Entry 6GMR (X-ray diffraction, 1.75 A resolution); this record covers chains H and V of the 4 polymer chains in the assembly.

# Chain H
Name: Hypoxia inducible factor 1alpha, residues 559-577
Chain sequence (19 residues; numbered 559 to 577; the number before each row is that of its first residue):
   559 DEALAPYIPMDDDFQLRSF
Not modelled in the structure: 559, 576-577
Modified positions: P564 (4-hydroxyproline; HYP)

# Chain V
Name: von Hippel-Lindau disease tumor suppressor
From: Homo sapiens
UniProtKB: P40337 (VHL_HUMAN), isoform P40337-3; residues 54-213 here correspond to UniProt positions 1-160 (UniProt number = residue number - 53)
Chain sequence (163 residues; numbered 51 to 213; the number before each row is that of its first residue):
    51 GSHMEAGRPRPVLRSVNSREPSQVIFCNRSPRVVLPVWLNFDGEPQPYPT
   101 LPPGTGRRIHSYRGHLWLFRDAGTHDGLLVNQTELFVPSLNVDGQPIFAN
   151 ITLPVYTLKERCLQVVRSLVKPENYRRLDIVRSLYEDLEDHPNVQKDLER
   201 LTQERIAHQRMGD
Not modelled in the structure: 51-59, 209-213
Sequence notes: expression tag (51-53)
Ligand contacts: (4-pyrrol-1-ylphenyl)methanol (F4K): L118, F119, R120, G127, L128, L129, E134, P154, Y156, E160, D197, L201
Reported in the primary citation:
  - binding site for (4-pyrrol-1-ylphenyl)methanol: L118, F119, R120, G127, L128, L129, E134, P154, E160, D197, L201
  - conformationally variable residues (side-chain flip): R120

# Chain H / chain V interface
Contacting residue pairs (42):
  E560(H) - N67(V)  hydrogen bond (backbone-side chain)
  E560(H) - R69(V)  salt bridge
  A561(H) - N67(V)
  A561(H) - F91(V)  hydrophobic
  L562(H) - N67(V)  hydrogen bond (backbone-side chain)
  L562(H) - R69(V)
  L562(H) - F91(V)
  L562(H) - Y112(V)
  L562(H) - H115(V)
  A563(H) - W88(V)  hydrophobic
  A563(H) - Y98(V)
  A563(H) - Y112(V)
  P564(H) - W88(V)
  P564(H) - Y98(V)  hydrogen bond (backbone-side chain)
  P564(H) - H110(V)
  P564(H) - S111(V)
  P564(H) - Y112(V)
  P564(H) - H115(V)
  P564(H) - W117(V)
  Y565(H) - I109(V)
  Y565(H) - H110(V)  hydrogen bond (backbone-backbone)
  Y565(H) - Y112(V)
  I566(H) - P99(V)
  I566(H) - R107(V)
  I566(H) - R108(V)
  I566(H) - I109(V)  hydrophobic
  P567(H) - R108(V)
  P567(H) - H110(V)
  D569(H) - R108(V)  salt bridge
  D571(H) - G106(V)
  D571(H) - R107(V)  salt bridge
  F572(H) - I75(V)  hydrophobic
  F572(H) - T105(V)
  F572(H) - G106(V)  hydrogen bond (backbone-backbone)
  F572(H) - R107(V)
  Q573(H) - G104(V)
  Q573(H) - T105(V)
  L574(H) - C77(V)  hydrophobic
  L574(H) - N78(V)
  L574(H) - R79(V)
  L574(H) - G104(V)  hydrogen bond (backbone-backbone)
  L574(H) - T105(V)
Interface residues without a listed pair, chain V (22 interface residues in all): P102

# Summary
The interface between chain H and chain V involves 13 residues on one side and 22 on the other; the contacts
include 6 hydrogen bonds and 3 salt bridges. Polar contacts include E560(H)-R69(V), D569(H)-R108(V) and
D571(H)-R107(V). From the paper: a binding site for (4-pyrrol-1-ylphenyl)methanol at L118(V), F119(V) and
R120(V) among others; conformational variability at R120(V).
Chain H is Hypoxia inducible factor 1alpha, residues 559-577 and chain V is von Hippel-Lindau disease tumor
suppressor (Homo sapiens); the structure, pVHL:EloB:EloC in complex with (4-(1H-pyrrol-1-yl)phenyl)methanol,
was determined by X-ray diffraction, deposited together with 6GMQ, 6GMN and 6GMX.
